PDB entry 4DRB | X-ray diffraction, 2.63 A resolution | chains A and B of the 5 polymer chains in the assembly

[Chain A (and B)]
Molecule: Centromere protein S
Source organism: Homo sapiens
Notes: fragment: C-terminus deleted; chain B of this document is another copy of the same molecule, construct and numbering; everything in this record applies to it too
UniProtKB: Q8N2Z9 (CENPS_HUMAN); numbering as in UniProt (aligned over 1-114)
Amino-acid sequence (120 residues; each row starts with the number of its first residue; numbers below 1 keep their minus sign (His-5 is residue -5)):
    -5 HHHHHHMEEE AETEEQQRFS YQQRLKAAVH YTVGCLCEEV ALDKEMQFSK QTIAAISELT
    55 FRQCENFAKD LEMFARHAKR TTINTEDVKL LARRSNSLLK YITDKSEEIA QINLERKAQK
Disordered / not traced: -5 to 11, 110-114 (chain B: -5 to 4, 108-114)
Modified / non-standard residues: Mse1 (selenomethionine); Mse40 (selenomethionine; parent Met); Mse67 (selenomethionine; parent Met)
Construct notes: expression tag (-5 to 0)
UniProt features mapped onto this chain:
  - modified residue: Mse1 (N-acetylmethionine)

[Interface between chain A and chain B]
Pairs across the interface - 20 pairs, chain A then chain B:
  Asn60(A) with Arg88(B)
  Asp64(A) with Arg87(B), salt bridge; Arg88(B), salt bridge
  Mse67(A) with Arg87(B)
  Phe68(A) with His71(B), hydrogen bond (backbone-side chain); Arg87(B)
  His71(A) with Phe68(B), hydrogen bond (side chain-backbone); Ala72(B); Glu80(B); Asp81(B), salt bridge; Leu84(B)
  Ala72(A) with His71(B)
  Arg74(A) with His71(B)
  Asp81(A) with His71(B), salt bridge
  Leu84(A) with His71(B)
  Arg87(A) with Asp64(B), salt bridge; Mse67(B); Phe68(B); Arg87(B)
  Arg88(A) with Asp64(B), salt bridge
Also at the interface, not in a pair above, chain A (12 interface residues in all): Glu80
Also at the interface, not in a pair above, chain B (11 interface residues in all): Arg74

[Overview]
12 residues of chain A and 11 residues of chain B are in contact, with 2 hydrogen bonds and 6 salt bridges.
Polar contacts include Asp64(A)-Arg87(B), Asp64(A)-Arg88(B) and His71(A)-Asp81(B).
Both chains are Centromere protein S (Homo sapiens). Entry 4DRB (The crystal structure of FANCM bound MHF
complex) was determined by X-ray diffraction (same publication as 4DRA).
